PDB entry 7ZYW | X-ray diffraction, 2.45 A resolution | chains A and F of the 6 polymer chains in the assembly

[Chain A]
Molecule: Tubulin alpha-1B chain
From: Bos taurus
UniProtKB: P81947 (TBA1B_BOVIN); residues 1-451 here = UniProt positions 1-451
Sequence (451 residues; row label = number of the first residue in the row):
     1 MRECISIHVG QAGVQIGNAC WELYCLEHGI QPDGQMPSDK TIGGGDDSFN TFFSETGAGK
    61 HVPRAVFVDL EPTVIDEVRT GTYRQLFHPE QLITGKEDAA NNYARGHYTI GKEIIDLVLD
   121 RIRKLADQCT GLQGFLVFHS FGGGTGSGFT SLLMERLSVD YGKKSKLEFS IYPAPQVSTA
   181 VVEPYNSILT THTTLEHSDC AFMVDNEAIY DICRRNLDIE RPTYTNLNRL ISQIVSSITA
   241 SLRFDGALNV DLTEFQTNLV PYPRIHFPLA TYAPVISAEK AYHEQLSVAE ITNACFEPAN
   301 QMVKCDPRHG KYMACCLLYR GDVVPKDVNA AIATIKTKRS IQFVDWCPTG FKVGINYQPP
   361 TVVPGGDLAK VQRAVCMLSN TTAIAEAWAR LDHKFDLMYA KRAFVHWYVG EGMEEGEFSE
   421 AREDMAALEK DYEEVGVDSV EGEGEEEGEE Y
Not modelled in the structure: 281-282, 438-451
Reported in the primary citation:
  - binding site for the ligand KG0: T179

[Chain F]
Molecule: Tubulin beta-2B chain
From: Gallus gallus
UniProtKB: E1BQ43 (E1BQ43_CHICK); residue numbers follow UniProt; this construct covers 1-378
Sequence (384 residues; row label = number of the first residue in the row):
     1 MYTFVVRDEN SSVYAEVSRL LLATGQWKRL RKDNPRFNLM LGERNRLPFG RLGHEPGLVQ
    61 LVNYYRGADK LCRKASLVKL IKTSPELSES CTWFPESYVI YPTNLKTPVA PAQNGIRHLI
   121 NNTRTDEREV FLAAYNRRRE GREGNVWIAK SSAGAKGEGI LISSEASELL DFIDEQGQVH
   181 VIQKYLEKPL LLEPGHRKFD IRSWVLVDHL YNIYLYREGV LRTSSEPYNS ANFQDKTCHL
   241 TNHCIQKEYS KNYGRYEEGN EMFFEEFNQY LMDALNTTLE NSILLQIKHI IRSCLMCIEP
   301 AISTKHLHYQ SFQLFGFDFM VDEELKVWLI EVNGAPACAQ KLYAELCQGI VDVAISSVFP
   361 LADTGQKTSQ PTSIFIKLHH HHHH
Not modelled in the structure: 89-90, 100-143, 150-181, 224-226, 231-257, 362-372, 381-384
Differences from the reference sequence: expression tag (379-384)

[Chain A / chain F interface]
Contacting residue pairs (23; chain A residue first):
  Q176(A) with P56(F)
  E207(A) with G53(F); H54(F), salt bridge
  P298(A) with L307(F), hydrophobic
  K304(A) with H54(F)
  C305(A) with H308(F)
  D306(A) with R66(F); L307(F)
  R308(A) with P300(F), hydrogen bond (side chain-backbone); A301(F), hydrogen bond (side chain-backbone); I302(F); S303(F), hydrogen bond (side chain-backbone); L307(F)
  H309(A) with R66(F), hydrogen bond (side chain-backbone); G67(F); A301(F)
  S340(A) with A301(F)
  E386(A) with G50(F); R66(F), salt bridge
  R390(A) with G50(F); R51(F); H54(F), hydrogen bond
  H393(A) with R51(F)
Interface residues without a listed pair, chain A (16 interface residues in all): P175, A299, K338, Q342
Interface residues without a listed pair, chain F (15 interface residues in all): K70, H306

[Overview]
16 residues of chain A and 15 residues of chain F are in contact; the contacts include 5 hydrogen bonds and 2
salt bridges. Polar pairs include E207(A)-H54(F), E386(A)-R66(F) and R308(A)-P300(F). From the paper: a
binding site for the ligand KG0 at T179(A).
Chain A is Tubulin alpha-1B chain (Bos taurus) and chain F is Tubulin beta-2B chain (Gallus gallus); the
structure, Crystal structure of T2R-TTL-PM534 complex, was determined by X-ray diffraction.
